6M4Z - chains H and I of the 10 polymer chains in the assembly; structure by X-ray diffraction, 2.80 A resolution.

[Chain H]
Name: Alpha-conotoxin LvIA
Organism: Conus lividus
Reference sequence: L8BU87 (CA1A_CONLI); residues 401-416 here correspond to UniProt positions 21-36 (UniProt number = residue number - 380)
Sequence (17 residues; numbered 401 to 417; the number before each row is that of its first residue):
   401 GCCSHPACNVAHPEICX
Differences from the reference sequence: engineered mutation A411 (Asp31 in L8BU87); amidation (417)
Modified residues: NH2 (amino group) at position 417
Curated features (UniProtKB/Swiss-Prot):
  - region: S404 to P406 (Ser-Xaa-Pro motif, crucial for potent interaction with nAChR)
  - modified residue: C416 (Cysteine amide)
Disulfide bonds: C403-C416

[Chain I]
Name: Soluble acetylcholine receptor
Organism: Aplysia californica
Reference sequence: Q8WSF8 (Q8WSF8_APLCA); residues 0-206 here correspond to UniProt positions 19-225 (UniProt number = residue number + 19)
Sequence (207 residues; each row starts with the number of its first residue; numbering starts at 0):
     0 SQANLMRLKSDLFNRSPMYPGPTKDDPLTVTLGFTLQDIVKVDSSTNEVD
    50 LVYYEQQRWKLNSLMWDPNEYGNITDFRTSAADIWTPDITAYSSTRPVQV
   100 LSPQIAVVTHDGSVMFIPAQRLSFMCDPTGVDSEEGVTCAVKFGSWVYSG
   150 FEIDLKTDTDQVDLSSYYASSKYEILSATQTRQVQHYSCCPEPYIDVNLV
   200 VKFRERR
Differences from the reference sequence: conflict V41 (Ala60 in Q8WSF8), V136 (Ala155 in Q8WSF8)
Disulfide bonds: C125-C138, C188-C189

[Interface between chain H and chain I]
Residue-residue contacts - 24 pairs, chain H then chain I:
  G401(H) - S164(I)  hydrogen bond (backbone-side chain)
  C403(H) - T34(I)
  C403(H) - D162(I)
  S404(H) - T34(I)
  S404(H) - Y53(I)
  S404(H) - D162(I)
  S404(H) - S164(I)  hydrogen bond
  S404(H) - S165(I)
  P406(H) - Y53(I)  hydrophobic
  P406(H) - I116(I)
  N409(H) - Q55(I)
  N409(H) - M114(I)
  N409(H) - I116(I)
  V410(H) - V106(I)
  V410(H) - M114(I)
  V410(H) - F115(I)
  V410(H) - I116(I)  hydrophobic
  P413(H) - R57(I)  hydrogen bond (backbone-side chain)
  P413(H) - M114(I)  hydrophobic
  C416(H) - Q55(I)  hydrogen bond (backbone-side chain)
  C416(H) - R57(I)  hydrogen bond (backbone-side chain)
  C416(H) - D157(I)
  NH2_417(H) - Q55(I)
  NH2_417(H) - D157(I)  hydrogen bond (backbone-side chain)
Also at the interface, not in a pair above, chain H (10 interface residues in all): A411
Also at the interface, not in a pair above, chain I (13 interface residues in all): R77

[In short]
The interface between chain H and chain I involves 10 residues on one side and 13 on the other, with 6
hydrogen bonds. Polar pairs include G401(H)-S164(I), S404(H)-S164(I) and P413(H)-R57(I).
Here chain H is Alpha-conotoxin LvIA (Conus lividus) and chain I is Soluble acetylcholine receptor (Aplysia
californica). Entry 6M4Z (Co-crystal structure of Ac-AChBPP in complex with alpha-conotoxin [D11A]LvIA) was
determined by X-ray diffraction.
